7CYP - chains B and H of the 9 polymer chains in the assembly; structure by electron microscopy, 3.50 A resolution.

[Chain B]
Name: SARS-CoV-2 Spike glycoprotein
Source organism: Severe acute respiratory syndrome coronavirus 2
Reference sequence: P0DTC2 (SPIKE_SARS2); residue numbers follow UniProt; this construct covers 1-1208
Amino-acid sequence (1208 residues; row label = number of the first residue in the row):
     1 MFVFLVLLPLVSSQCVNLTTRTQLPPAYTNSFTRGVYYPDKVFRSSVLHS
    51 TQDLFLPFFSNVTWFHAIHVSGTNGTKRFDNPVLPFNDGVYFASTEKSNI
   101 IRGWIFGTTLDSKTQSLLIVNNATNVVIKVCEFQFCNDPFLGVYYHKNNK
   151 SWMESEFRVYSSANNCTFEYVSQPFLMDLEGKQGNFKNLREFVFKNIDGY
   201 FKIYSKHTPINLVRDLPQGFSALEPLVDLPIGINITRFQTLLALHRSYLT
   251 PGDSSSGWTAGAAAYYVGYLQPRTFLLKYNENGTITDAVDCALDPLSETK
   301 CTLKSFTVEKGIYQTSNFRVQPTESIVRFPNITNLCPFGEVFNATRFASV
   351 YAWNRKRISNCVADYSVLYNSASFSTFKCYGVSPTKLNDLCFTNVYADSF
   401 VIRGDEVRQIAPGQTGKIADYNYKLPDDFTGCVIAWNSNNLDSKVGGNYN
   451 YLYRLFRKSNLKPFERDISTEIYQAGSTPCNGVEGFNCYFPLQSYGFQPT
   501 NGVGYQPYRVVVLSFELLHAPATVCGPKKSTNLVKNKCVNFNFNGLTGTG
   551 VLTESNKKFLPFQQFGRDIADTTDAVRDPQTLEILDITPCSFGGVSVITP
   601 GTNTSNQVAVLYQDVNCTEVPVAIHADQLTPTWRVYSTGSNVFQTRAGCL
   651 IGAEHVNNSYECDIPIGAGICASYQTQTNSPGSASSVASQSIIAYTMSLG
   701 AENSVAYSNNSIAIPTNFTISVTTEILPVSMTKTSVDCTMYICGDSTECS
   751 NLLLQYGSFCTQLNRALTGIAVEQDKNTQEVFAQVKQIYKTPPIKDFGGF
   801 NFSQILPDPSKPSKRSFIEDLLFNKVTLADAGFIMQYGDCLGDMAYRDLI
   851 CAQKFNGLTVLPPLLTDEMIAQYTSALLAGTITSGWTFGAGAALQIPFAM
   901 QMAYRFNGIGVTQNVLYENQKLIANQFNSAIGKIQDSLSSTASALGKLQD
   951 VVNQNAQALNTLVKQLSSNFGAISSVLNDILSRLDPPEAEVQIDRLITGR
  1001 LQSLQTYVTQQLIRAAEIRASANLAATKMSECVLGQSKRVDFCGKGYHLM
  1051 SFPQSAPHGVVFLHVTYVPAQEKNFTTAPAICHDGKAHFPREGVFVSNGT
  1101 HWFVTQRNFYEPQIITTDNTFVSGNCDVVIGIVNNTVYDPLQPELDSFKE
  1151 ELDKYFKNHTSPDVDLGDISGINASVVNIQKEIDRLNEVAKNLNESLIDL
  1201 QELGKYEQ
Disordered / not traced: 1-24, 70-79, 173-185, 246-262, 621-640, 677-688, 828-855, 1148-1208
Cystine bridges: Cys131-Cys166, Cys291-Cys301, Cys336-Cys361, Cys379-Cys432, Cys480-Cys488, Cys617-Cys649, Cys662-Cys671, Cys738-Cys760, Cys743-Cys749, Cys1032-Cys1043, Cys1082-Cys1126
Covalently attached groups: N-acetylglucosamine (NAG) linked to Asn61, Asn122, Asn234, Asn282, Asn331, Asn343, Asn603, Asn616, Asn657, Asn709, Asn717, Asn801, Asn1074, Asn1098, Asn1134
Construct notes: engineered mutation Gly682 (Arg in P0DTC2), Ser683 (Arg in P0DTC2), Ser685 (Arg in P0DTC2), Met835 (Lys in P0DTC2), Met844 (Ile in P0DTC2), Tyr846 (Ala in P0DTC2), Pro986 (Lys in P0DTC2), Pro987 (Val in P0DTC2)
UniProt features mapped onto this chain:
  - region: Asn280 to Cys301 (Putative superantigen), Arg403 to Asp405 (Integrin-binding motif), Asn448 to Phe456 (Immunodominant HLA epitope recognized by the CD8+), Pro681, Ala684 (Putative superantigen), Ser816 to Tyr837 (Fusion peptide 1), Asp1163 to Glu1202 (Heptad repeat 2)
  - site: Arg815, Ser816 (Cleavage)
  - glycosylation: Asn17 (N-linked (GlcNAc...) (complex) asparagine), Asn61 (N-linked (GlcNAc...) (hybrid) asparagine), Asn74 (N-linked (GlcNAc...) (complex) asparagine), Asn122 (N-linked (GlcNAc...) (hybrid) asparagine), Asn149 (N-linked (GlcNAc...) (complex) asparagine), Asn165 (N-linked (GlcNAc...) (complex) asparagine), Asn234 (N-linked (GlcNAc...) (high mannose) asparagine), Asn282 (N-linked (GlcNAc...) (complex) asparagine), Thr323 (O-linked (GalNAc) threonine), Ser325 (O-linked (HexNAc...) serine), Asn331 (N-linked (GlcNAc...) (complex) asparagine), Asn343 (N-linked (GlcNAc...) (complex) asparagine), Asn603 (N-linked (GlcNAc...) (hybrid) asparagine), Asn616 (N-linked (GlcNAc...) (complex) asparagine), Asn657 (N-linked (GlcNAc...) (complex) asparagine), Thr676 (O-linked (GlcNAc...) threonine), Thr678 (O-linked (GlcNAc...) threonine), Asn709 (N-linked (GlcNAc...) (high mannose) asparagine), Asn717 (N-linked (GlcNAc...) (hybrid) asparagine), Asn801 (N-linked (GlcNAc...) (hybrid) asparagine) and 6 more in UniProt
What the authors report for this chain:
  - mutagenesis - D614G: unchanged binding to HB27

[Chain H]
Name: Light chain of HB27
Source organism: Homo sapiens
Amino-acid sequence (110 residues; each row starts with the number of its first residue):
     2 IVLTQSPTLSLSPGERATLSCRASESVDNYGISFMNWFQQKPGQAPRLLI
    52 YAASNQGSGIPSRFSGSGSGTDFSLTISSLEPEDFAVYFCQQSKEVPRIF
   102 GQGTKVEILK
Cystine bridges: Cys22-Cys91

[Chain B / chain H interface]
Pairs across the interface (5; chain B residue first):
  Gly413(B) - Ser59(H)  hydrogen bond (backbone-side chain)
  Thr415(B) - Ser63(H)  hydrogen bond (side chain-backbone)
  Gly416(B) - Ser63(H)  hydrogen bond (backbone-side chain)
  Asn487(B) - Lys111(H)
  Tyr489(B) - Lys111(H)
Interface residues without a listed pair, chain H (4 interface residues in all): Pro62

[Summary]
Chain B and chain H form an interface of 5 and 4 residues respectively; the contacts include 3 hydrogen bonds.
Polar pairs include Gly413(B)-Ser59(H), Thr415(B)-Ser63(H) and Gly416(B)-Ser63(H). Covalently linked
N-acetylglucosamine: at Asn61(B), Asn122(B), Asn234(B), Asn282(B), Asn331(B) and Asn343(B) and 9 more. The
paper reports that D614G of chain B leaves binding to HB27 unchanged.
Chain B is SARS-CoV-2 Spike glycoprotein (Severe acute respiratory syndrome coronavirus 2) and chain H is
Light chain of HB27 (Homo sapiens); the structure, Complex of SARS-CoV-2 spike trimer with its neutralizing
antibody HB27, was determined by electron microscopy.
